2OTL - chains 0 and P of the 31 polymer chains in the assembly; structure by X-ray diffraction, 2.70 A resolution.

[Chain 0]
Molecule: 23S ribosomal RNA
From: Haloarcula marismortui
Sequence (2922 nucleotides; row label = number of the first residue in the row):
     2 UUGGCUACUA UGCCAGCUGG UGGAUUGCUC GGCUCAGGCG CUGAUGAAGG ACGUGCCAAG
    62 CUGCGAUAAG CCAUGGGGAG CCGCACGGAG GCGAAGAACC AUGGAUUUCC GAAUGAGAAU
   122 CUCUCUAACA AUUGCUUCGC GCAAUGAGGA ACCCCGAGAA CUGAAACAUC UCAGUAUCGG
   182 GAGGAACAGA AAACGCAAUG UGAUGUCGUU AGUAACCGCG AGUGAACGCG AUACAGCCCA
   242 AACCGAAGCC CUCACGGGCA AUGUGGUGUC AGGGCUACCU CUCAUCAGCC GACCGUCUCG
   302 ACGAAGUCUC UUGGAACAGA GCGUGAUACA GGGUGACAAC CCCGUACUCG AGACCAGUAC
   362 GACGUGCGGU AGUGCCAGAG UAGCGGGGGU UGGAUAUCCC UCGCGAAUAA CGCAGGCAUC
   422 GACUGCGAAG GCUAAACACA ACCUGAGACC GAUAGUGAAC AAGUAGUGUG AACGAACGCU
   482 GCAAAGUACC CUCAGAAGGG AGGCGAAAUA GAGCAUGAAA UCAGUUGGCG AUCGAGCGAC
   542 AGGGCAUACA AGGUCCCUCG ACGAAUGACC GACGCGCGAG CGUCCAGUAA GACUCACGGG
   602 AAGCCGAUGU UCUGUCGUAC GUUUUGAAAA ACGAGCCAGG GAGUGUGUCU GCAUGGCAAG
   662 UCUAACCGGA GUAUCCGGGG AGGCACAGGG AAACCGACAU GGCCGCAGGG CUUUGCCCGA
   722 GGGCCGCCGU CUUCAAGGGC GGGGAGCCAU GUGGACACGA CCCGAAUCCG GACGAUCUAC
   782 GCAUGGACAA GAUGAAGCGU GCCGAAAGGC ACGUGGAAGU CUGUUAGAGU UGGUGUCCUA
   842 CAAUACCCUC UCGUGAUCUA UGUGUAGGGG UGAAAGGCCC AUCGAGUCCG GCAACAGCUG
   902 GUUCCAAUCG AAACAUGUCG AAGCAUGACC UCCGCCGAGG UAGUCUGUGA GGUAGAGCGA
   962 CCGAUUGGUG UGUCCGCCUC CGAGAGGAGU CGGCACACCU GUCAAACUCC AAACUUACAG
  1022 ACGCCGUUUG ACGCGGGGAU UCCGGUGCGC GGGGUAAGCC UGUGUACCAG GAGGGGAACA
  1082 ACCCAGAGAU AGGUUAAGGU CCCCAAGUGU GGAUUAAGUG UAAUCCUCUG AAGGUGGUCU
  1142 CGAGCCCUAG ACAGCCGGGA GGUGAGCUUA GAAGCAGCUA CCCUCUAAGA AAAGCGUAAC
  1202 AGCUUACCGG CCGAGGUUUG AGGCGCCCAA AAUGAUCGGG ACUCAAAUCC ACCACCGAGA
  1262 CCUGUCCGUA CCACUCAUAC UGGUAAUCGA GUAGAUUGGC GCUCUAAUUG GAUGGAAGUA
  1322 GGGGUGAAAA CUCCUAUGGA CCGAUUAGUG ACGAAAAUCC UGGCCAUAGU AGCAGCGAUA
  1382 GUCGGGUGAG AACCCCGACG GCCUAAUGGA UAAGGGUUCC UCAGCACUGC UGAUCAGCUG
  1442 AGGGUUAGCC GGUCCUAAGU CAUACCGCAA CUCGACUAUG ACGAAAUGGG AAACGGGUUA
  1502 AUAUUCCCGU GCCACUAUGC AGUGAAAGUU GACGCCCUGG GGUCGAUCAC GCUGGGCAUU
  1562 CGCCCAGUCG AACCGUCCAA CUCCGUGGAA GCCGUAAUGG CAGGAAGCGG ACGAACGGCG
  1622 GCAUAGGGAA ACGUGAUUCA ACCUGGGGCC CAUGAAAAGA CGAGCAUAGU GUCCGUACCG
  1682 AGAACCGACA CAGGUGUCCA UGGCGGCGAA AGCCAAGGCC UGUCGGGAGC AACCAACGUU
  1742 AGGGAAUUCG GCAAGUUAGU CCCGUACCUU CGGAAGAAGG GAUGCCUGCU CCGGAACGGA
  1802 GCAGGUCGCA GUGACUCGGA AGCUCGGACU GUCUAGUAAC AACAUAGGUG ACCGCAAAUC
  1862 CGCAAGGACU CGUACGGUCA CUGAAUCCUG CCCAGUGCAG GUAUCUGAAC ACCUCGUACA
  1922 AGAGGACGAA GGACCUGUCA ACGGCGGGGG UAACUAUGAC CCUCUUAAGG UAGCGUAGUA
  1982 CCUUGCCGCA UCAGUAGCGG CUUGCAUGAA UGGAUUAACC AGAGCUUCAC UGUCCCAACG
  2042 UUGGGCCCGG UGAACUGUAC AUUCCAGUGC GGAGUCUGGA GACACCCAGG GGGAAGCGAA
  2102 GACCCUAUGG AGCUUUACUG CAGGCUGUCG CUGAGACGUG GUCGCCGAUG UGCAGCAUAG
  2162 GUAGGAGACA CUACACAGGU ACCCGCGCUA GCGGGCCACC GAGUCAACAG UGAAAUACUA
  2222 CCCGUCGGUG ACUGCGACUC UCACUCCGGG AGGAGGACAC CGAUAGCCGG GCAGUUUGAC
  2282 UGGGGCGGUA CGCGCUCGAA AAGAUAUCGA GCGCGCCCUA UGGCUAUCUC AGCCGGGACA
  2342 GAGACCCGGC GAAGAGUGCA AGAGCAAAAG AUAGCUUGAC AGUGUUCUUC CCAACGAGGA
  2402 ACGCUGACGC GAAAGCGUGG UCUAGCGAAC CAAUUAGCCU GCUUGAUGCG GGCAAUUGAU
  2462 GACAGAAAAG CUACCCUAGG GAUAACAGAG UCGUCACUCG CAAGAGCACA UAUCGACCGA
  2522 GUGGCUUGCU ACCUCGAUGU CGGUUCCCUC CAUCCUGCCC GUGCAGAAGC GGGCAAGGGU
  2582 GAGGUUGUUC GCCUAUUAAA GGAGGUCGUG AGCUGGGUUU AGACCGUCGU GAGACAGGUC
  2642 GGCUGCUAUC UACUGGGUGU GUAAUGGUGU CUGACAAGAA CGACCGUAUA GUACGAGAGG
  2702 AACUACGGUU GGUGGCCACU GGUGUACCGG UUGUUCGAGA GAGCACGUGC CGGGUAGCCA
  2762 CGCCACACGG GGUAAGAGCU GAACGCAUCU AAGCUCGAAA CCCACUUGGA AAAGAGACAC
  2822 CGCCGAGGUC CCGCGUACAA GACGCGGUCG AUAGACUCGG GGUGUGCGCG UCGAGGUAAC
  2882 GAGACGUUAA GCCCACGAGC ACUAACAGAC CAAAGCCAUC AU
Unresolved in the structure: 2-9, 126-127, 715, 971-998, 1560, 1952-1963, 2137-2236, 2339-2343, 2665-2666, 2915-2923
Sequence notes: conflict C560 (U3155 in 3377779); modified residue (628, 2587-2588, 2619, 2621)
Modified positions: 1MA (6-hydro-1-methyladenosine-5'-monophosphate) at position 628, OMU (o2'-methyluridine 5'-monophosphate) at position 2587, OMG (o2'-methylguanosine-5'-monophosphate) at position 2588, UR3 (3-methyluridine-5'-monophoshate) at position 2619, PSU (pseudouridine-5'-monophosphate) at position 2621
Metal / ion sites: Mg2+ site 1 near G28 (its only coordinating residue here); Na+ site 1: C40, G41; Na+ site 2: G56, A59, G61; Na+ site 3: G66, U107; Mg2+ site 2 near U115 (its only coordinating residue here); Na+ site 4: C141, G142; Na+ site 5 near U146 (its only coordinating residue here); Mg2+ site 3: C162, U2276; K+ site 1: U163, U172; Mg2+ site 4: A165, A167, C168; Na+ site 6: A165, A166, A167; Mg2+ site 5 near A166 (its only coordinating residue here); 63 more Na+ sites not listed; 79 more Mg2+ sites not listed; 1 more K+ sites not listed
Ligand contacts: girodazole (GIR): G2397, A2465, G2466
Reported in the primary citation:
  - binding site for girodazole: A2465, G2466

[Chain P]
Molecule: 50S ribosomal protein L19e
From: Haloarcula marismortui
Reference sequence: P14119 (RL19_HALMA); residues 0-148 here correspond to UniProt positions 1-149 (UniProt number = residue number + 1)
Amino-acid sequence (149 residues; each row starts with the number of its first residue; numbering starts at 0):
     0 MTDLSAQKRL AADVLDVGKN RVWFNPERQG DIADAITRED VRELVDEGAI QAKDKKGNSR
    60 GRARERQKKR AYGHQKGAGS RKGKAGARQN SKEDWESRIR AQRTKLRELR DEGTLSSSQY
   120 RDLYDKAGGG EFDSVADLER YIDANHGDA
Unresolved in the structure: 0, 144-148

[Interface between chain 0 and chain P]
Contacting residue pairs (176; chain 0 residue first):
  G792(0) with Ala86(P), sugar contact
  A793(0) with Lys83(P), sugar contact; Gly85(P), hydrogen bond to the phosphate; Ala86(P), hydrogen bond to the phosphate
  G800(0) with Asp124(P), sugar contact; Gly127(P), hydrogen bond to the sugar; Gly128(P), hydrogen bond to the base
  U801(0) with Asp124(P), sugar contact; Lys125(P), phosphate contact; Gly128(P), sugar contact; Glu130(P), hydrogen bond to the sugar
  G802(0) with Lys125(P), phosphate contact; Glu130(P), sugar contact
  G814(0) with Trp94(P), sugar contact
  U815(0) with Trp94(P), sugar contact
  G816(0) with Lys91(P), salt bridge to the phosphate
  G817(0) with Lys91(P), salt bridge to the phosphate
  G1386(0) with Gln28(P), base contact
  G1387(0) with Thr1(P), hydrogen bond to the sugar; Gln28(P), hydrogen bond to the sugar
  U1388(0) with Thr1(P), hydrogen bond to the sugar
  C1396(0) with Thr1(P), sugar contact; Asp2(P), sugar contact; Leu3(P), hydrogen bond to the sugar; Ser4(P), phosphate contact
  C1397(0) with Leu3(P), sugar contact; Lys7(P), salt bridge to the phosphate; Phe23(P), phosphate contact; Pro25(P), sugar contact; Gln28(P), sugar contact
  G1398(0) with Lys7(P), salt bridge to the phosphate; Val21(P), phosphate contact; Trp22(P), hydrogen bond to the phosphate; Phe23(P), hydrogen bond to the phosphate; Pro25(P), sugar contact
  A1399(0) with Trp22(P), phosphate contact; Lys52(P), salt bridge to the phosphate
  U1422(0) with Ala5(P), phosphate contact
  U1499(0) with Arg41(P), salt bridge to the phosphate
  U1500(0) with Arg37(P), hydrogen bond to the base; Arg41(P), salt bridge to the phosphate
  A1501(0) with Arg8(P), hydrogen bond to the sugar; Leu9(P), phosphate contact; Ile35(P), sugar contact; Thr36(P), phosphate contact; Arg37(P), hydrogen bond to the phosphate
  A1502(0) with Arg8(P), salt bridge to the phosphate; Arg37(P), salt bridge to the phosphate
  G1540(0) with Glu95(P), sugar contact; Arg99(P), hydrogen bond to the phosphate
  G1541(0) with Arg99(P), salt bridge to the phosphate
  U1548(0) with Arg59(P), hydrogen bond to the phosphate
  C1549(0) with Arg59(P), salt bridge to the phosphate; Arg63(P), salt bridge to the phosphate; Gln66(P), sugar contact
  G1556(0) with Asp53(P), sugar contact
  C1565(0) with Ser58(P), hydrogen bond to the sugar; Arg59(P), phosphate contact; Gly60(P), phosphate contact; Arg63(P), salt bridge to the phosphate
  C1566(0) with Gly56(P), phosphate contact; Asn57(P), phosphate contact; Ser58(P), phosphate contact; Arg59(P), hydrogen bond to the phosphate; Arg63(P), salt bridge to the phosphate
  C1593(0) with Ser116(P), sugar contact; Ser117(P), phosphate contact; Arg120(P), base contact
  C1594(0) with Arg109(P), salt bridge to the phosphate; Ser116(P), phosphate contact; Tyr119(P), phosphate contact; Arg120(P), salt bridge to the phosphate
  G1595(0) with Arg109(P), salt bridge to the phosphate; Tyr119(P), hydrogen bond to the phosphate; Arg120(P), hydrogen bond to the base; Tyr123(P), hydrogen bond to the base; Asp124(P), base contact
  U1596(0) with Arg102(P), base contact; Tyr123(P), hydrogen bond to the phosphate
  A1597(0) with Lys91(P), hydrogen bond to the base; Trp94(P), hydrogen bond to the phosphate; Glu95(P), sugar contact; Ile98(P), sugar contact; Arg99(P), salt bridge to the phosphate; Arg102(P), salt bridge to the phosphate
  A1598(0) with Trp94(P), phosphate contact; Arg102(P), salt bridge to the phosphate
  G1703(0) with Asn57(P), base contact
  G1704(0) with Asn57(P), hydrogen bond to the base; Arg59(P), hydrogen bond to the phosphate
  C1705(0) with Arg59(P), salt bridge to the phosphate; Arg65(P), hydrogen bond to the phosphate
  G1706(0) with Arg65(P), salt bridge to the phosphate; Arg69(P), salt bridge to the phosphate
  G1707(0) with Arg69(P), salt bridge to the phosphate; Lys81(P), phosphate contact; Gly82(P), phosphate contact
  C1708(0) with Arg80(P), phosphate contact; Lys81(P), hydrogen bond to the phosphate; Gly82(P), hydrogen bond to the phosphate; Ala86(P), sugar contact; Arg87(P), salt bridge to the phosphate
  C1715(0) with Lys55(P), hydrogen bond to the sugar; Asn57(P), hydrogen bond to the base
  A1716(0) with Lys55(P), salt bridge to the phosphate; Gly56(P), sugar contact; Asn57(P), sugar contact
  A1717(0) with Lys54(P), phosphate contact; Lys55(P), hydrogen bond to the phosphate
  G1718(0) with Gly17(P), hydrogen bond to the phosphate; Arg20(P), salt bridge to the phosphate
  G1719(0) with Gly17(P), phosphate contact; Lys18(P), hydrogen bond to the phosphate; Asn19(P), hydrogen bond to the phosphate
  C1720(0) with Asn19(P), hydrogen bond to the phosphate
  G1760(0) with Ala77(P), hydrogen bond to the base; Arg80(P), hydrogen bond to the base; Lys81(P), hydrogen bond to the sugar
  U1761(0) with Ala77(P), base contact; Arg80(P), sugar contact; Lys81(P), sugar contact; Gly82(P), sugar contact; Lys83(P), sugar contact; Ala84(P), phosphate contact
  C1762(0) with Lys83(P), salt bridge to the phosphate; Ala84(P), hydrogen bond to the phosphate
  U1784(0) with Ala77(P), sugar contact; Gly78(P), hydrogen bond to the phosphate
  G1785(0) with Gly76(P), phosphate contact; Ala77(P), phosphate contact; Gly78(P), hydrogen bond to the phosphate; Ser79(P), phosphate contact
  C1786(0) with Gln74(P), phosphate contact
  C1787(0) with Lys68(P), salt bridge to the phosphate; Gln74(P), hydrogen bond to the phosphate
  U1788(0) with Lys68(P), phosphate contact; His73(P), hydrogen bond to the base
  G1789(0) with Tyr71(P), base contact; His73(P), hydrogen bond to the base
  C1790(0) with Tyr71(P), hydrogen bond to the phosphate; Gly72(P), base contact; His73(P), base contact
  C1793(0) with Arg97(P), sugar contact; Ser133(P), phosphate contact; Ala135(P), phosphate contact
  G1794(0) with Ser96(P), hydrogen bond to the sugar; Ala100(P), phosphate contact; Ser133(P), phosphate contact; Val134(P), hydrogen bond to the phosphate
  G1795(0) with Ala100(P), phosphate contact
  A1796(0) with Ser96(P), base contact
  C1798(0) with Gln66(P), sugar contact; Ala70(P), phosphate contact
  G1799(0) with Arg87(P), sugar contact; Gln88(P), base contact
  G1800(0) with Lys75(P), salt bridge to the phosphate; Arg87(P), sugar contact; Gln88(P), sugar contact
  A1801(0) with Arg80(P), salt bridge to the phosphate; Arg87(P), salt bridge to the phosphate
  G1802(0) with Gly72(P), base contact; Arg80(P), salt bridge to the phosphate
  U1813(0) with Gly78(P), phosphate contact; Lys81(P), sugar contact
  U1817(0) with Lys81(P), hydrogen bond to the base
  U2735(0) with Arg65(P), salt bridge to the phosphate
  U2736(0) with Lys55(P), hydrogen bond to the sugar; Arg61(P), salt bridge to the phosphate
  C2737(0) with Lys55(P), phosphate contact; Gly56(P), phosphate contact; Asn57(P), phosphate contact; Ser58(P), hydrogen bond to the phosphate; Arg61(P), salt bridge to the phosphate
  G2738(0) with Ser58(P), sugar contact; Arg61(P), hydrogen bond to the phosphate
  A2739(0) with Arg61(P), salt bridge to the phosphate
Interface residues without a listed pair, chain 0 (80 interface residues in all): C813, C1395, C1421, C1423, C1436, U1539, A1567, C1816
Interface residues without a listed pair, chain P (84 interface residues in all): Val16, Glu38, Ala62, Asp93, Arg106, Gly129

[In short]
The interface between chain 0 and chain P involves 80 residues on one side and 84 on the other; the contacts
include 52 hydrogen bonds and 37 salt bridges. Polar pairs include G800(0)-Gly128(P), U1500(0)-Arg37(P) and
G1595(0)-Arg120(P). Chain 0 binds girodazole. From the paper: a binding site for girodazole at A2465(0) and
G2466(0).
Here chain 0 is 23S ribosomal RNA and chain P is 50S ribosomal protein L19e, both from Haloarcula marismortui.
Entry 2OTL (Girodazole bound to the large subunit of Haloarcula marismortui) was determined by X-ray
diffraction (same publication as 2OTJ).
